5TDT - chains D and H of the 8 polymer chains in the assembly; structure by X-ray diffraction, 1.82 A resolution.

[Chain D]
Molecule: Toluene-4-monooxygenase system protein A
Source organism: Pseudomonas mendocina
Notes: EC 1.14.13.-; engineered mutation(s): residues 1-493
UniProt: Q00456 (TMOA_PSEME); residues 1-493 here = UniProt positions 1-493
Sequence (493 residues; each row starts with the number of its first residue):
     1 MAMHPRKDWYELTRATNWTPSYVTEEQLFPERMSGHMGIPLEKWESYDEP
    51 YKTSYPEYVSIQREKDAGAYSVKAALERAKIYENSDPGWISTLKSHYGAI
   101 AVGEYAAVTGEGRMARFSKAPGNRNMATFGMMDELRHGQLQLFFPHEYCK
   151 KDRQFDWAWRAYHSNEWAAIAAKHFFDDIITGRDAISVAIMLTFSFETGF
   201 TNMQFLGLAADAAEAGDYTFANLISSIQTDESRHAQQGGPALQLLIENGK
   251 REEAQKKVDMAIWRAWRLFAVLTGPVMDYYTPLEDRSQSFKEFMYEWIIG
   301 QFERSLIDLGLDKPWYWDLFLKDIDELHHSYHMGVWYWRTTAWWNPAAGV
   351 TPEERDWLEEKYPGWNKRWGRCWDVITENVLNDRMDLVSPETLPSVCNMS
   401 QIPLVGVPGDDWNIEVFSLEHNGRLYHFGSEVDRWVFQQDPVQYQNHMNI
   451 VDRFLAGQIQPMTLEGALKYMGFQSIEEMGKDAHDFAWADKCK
Not modelled in the structure: 1, 492-493
Construct notes: conflict Trp336 (Leu in Q00456), Tyr337 (Asp in Q00456)
UniProt features mapped onto this chain:
  - binding site (Fe cation): Glu104, Glu134, His137, Glu197, Glu231, His234
Bound ions: Fe ion site 1: Glu104, Glu134, His137; Fe ion site 2: Glu134, Glu197, Glu231, His234
Ligand contacts:
  - toluene (MBN), molecule 1: Trp167, Trp338, Thr341, Leu393, Pro394, Val396, Pro403, Ile450, Val451, Met471
  - toluene (MBN), molecule 2: Trp167, Val271, Ser330, Tyr331, Gly334, Val335, Trp338, Pro394, Ile402, Pro403, Val405

[Chain H]
Molecule: Toluene-4-monooxygenase system protein D
Source organism: Pseudomonas mendocina
Notes: EC 1.14.13.-
UniProt: Q00459 (TMOD_PSEME); numbering as in UniProt (aligned over 1-103)
Sequence (103 residues; numbered 1 to 103; the number before each row is that of its first residue):
     1 MSTLADQALHNNNVGPIIRAGDLVEPVIETAEIDNPGKEITVEDRRAYVR
    51 IAAEGELILTRKTLEEQLGRPFNMQELEINLASFAGQIQADEDQIRFYFD
   101 KTM
Not modelled in the structure: 1-2

[How chain D and chain H interact]
Pairs across the interface (75):
  Pro5(D) - Glu92(H)
  Arg6(D) - Gln75(H)  hydrogen bond
  Lys7(D) - Glu92(H)
  Pro50(D) - Ile88(H)
  Tyr51(D) - Glu78(H)
  Tyr51(D) - Leu81(H)
  Tyr51(D) - Phe84(H)  hydrophobic
  Tyr51(D) - Ile88(H)  hydrophobic
  Lys52(D) - Gln75(H)  hydrogen bond (backbone-side chain)
  Thr53(D) - Gln75(H)
  Glu57(D) - Gln75(H)
  Ile61(D) - Gln75(H)
  Ile61(D) - Glu78(H)
  Ile61(D) - Ile79(H)  hydrophobic
  Gln62(D) - Glu78(H)
  Glu64(D) - Ile79(H)
  Lys65(D) - Glu78(H)  salt bridge
  Asn202(D) - Ser83(H)
  Leu206(D) - Tyr48(H)
  Leu206(D) - Ala82(H)
  Leu206(D) - Ser83(H)
  Ala209(D) - Ala47(H)
  Ala210(D) - Arg45(H)
  Ala210(D) - Ala47(H)
  Ala213(D) - Arg46(H)
  Ala213(D) - Ala47(H)  hydrophobic
  Glu214(D) - Arg46(H)  salt bridge
  Asn222(D) - Arg19(H)  hydrogen bond
  Ser225(D) - Arg19(H)  hydrogen bond
  Ser226(D) - Arg19(H)
  Gln228(D) - Ala82(H)
  Thr229(D) - Arg19(H)
  Thr229(D) - Glu78(H)  hydrogen bond (side chain-backbone)
  Thr229(D) - Ile79(H)
  Thr229(D) - Leu81(H)
  Thr229(D) - Ala82(H)
  Ser232(D) - Ala82(H)  hydrogen bond (side chain-backbone)
  Ser232(D) - Ser83(H)
  Ser232(D) - Phe84(H)
  Arg233(D) - Glu78(H)  salt bridge
  Gln236(D) - Phe84(H)
  Gln288(D) - Arg45(H)
  Phe293(D) - Tyr48(H)
  Tyr295(D) - Leu4(H)  hydrophobic
  Tyr295(D) - Ala5(H)  hydrophobic
  Glu296(D) - Tyr48(H)  hydrogen bond
  Glu296(D) - Arg50(H)  salt bridge
  Trp297(D) - Tyr48(H)  hydrogen bond
  Trp297(D) - Arg50(H)
  Trp297(D) - Ser83(H)
  Ile299(D) - Ala5(H)
  Ile299(D) - Ala8(H)  hydrophobic
  Ile299(D) - Leu9(H)
  Gly300(D) - Ala8(H)
  Gly300(D) - Asn11(H)  hydrogen bond (backbone-side chain)
  Gln301(D) - Ile17(H)
  Gln301(D) - Arg50(H)  hydrogen bond
  Gln301(D) - Ser83(H)  hydrogen bond
  Gln301(D) - Phe84(H)  hydrogen bond (side chain-backbone)
  Glu303(D) - Leu9(H)
  Arg304(D) - Leu9(H)
  Arg304(D) - Asn11(H)  hydrogen bond (side chain-backbone)
  Arg304(D) - Asn12(H)  hydrogen bond
  Arg304(D) - Phe99(H)
  Arg304(D) - Lys101(H)  hydrogen bond (side chain-backbone)
  Arg304(D) - Met103(H)
  Ile307(D) - Lys101(H)
  Ile307(D) - Met103(H)  hydrophobic
  Asp308(D) - Gln87(H)  hydrogen bond
  Asp308(D) - Phe99(H)
  Asp308(D) - Asp100(H)  hydrogen bond (side chain-backbone)
  Asp308(D) - Lys101(H)  hydrogen bond (side chain-backbone)
  Lys313(D) - Asp6(H)  salt bridge
  Lys313(D) - Leu9(H)
  Leu321(D) - Ala5(H)  hydrophobic
Interface residues without a listed pair, chain D (48 interface residues in all): Gly207, Asp230, Gln243, Ser287, Lys291, Leu309, Gly310, Trp317
Interface residues without a listed pair, chain H (33 interface residues in all): Glu76, Asn80, Ala85, Ala90, Thr102

[In short]
Chain D and chain H form an interface of 48 and 33 residues respectively, with 18 hydrogen bonds and 5 salt
bridges. Polar pairs include Lys65(D)-Glu78(H), Glu214(D)-Arg46(H) and Arg233(D)-Glu78(H). Ligands of chain D:
toluene. UniProt lists 6 Fe cation-binding residues on chain D.
Here chain D is Toluene-4-monooxygenase system protein A and chain H is Toluene-4-monooxygenase system protein
D, both from Pseudomonas mendocina. Entry 5TDT (Oxygenated toluene intermediate in toluene 4-monooxygenase
(T4moHD) after reaction in the crystal) was determined by X-ray diffraction, deposited together with 5TDS,
5TDU and 5TDV.
